PDB entry 1FWB | X-ray diffraction, 2.00 A resolution | chains B and C of the 3 polymer chains in the assembly

[Chain B]
Molecule: Urease
Organism: Klebsiella aerogenes
Notes: EC 3.5.1.5; engineered mutation(s): C(C 319)A
Reference sequence: P18315 (URE2_KLEAE); residue numbers follow UniProt; this construct covers 1-106
Sequence (106 residues; each row starts with the number of its first residue):
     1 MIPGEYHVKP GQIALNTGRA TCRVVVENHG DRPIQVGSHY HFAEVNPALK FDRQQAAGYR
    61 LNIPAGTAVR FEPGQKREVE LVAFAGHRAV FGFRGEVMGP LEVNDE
Disordered / not traced: 102-106
UniProt features mapped onto this chain:
  - mutagenesis: His-39 (H39A: Reduces activity by 20% and reduces thermal stability above 50 degrees Celsius), His-41 (H41A: Reduces activity by 30% and reduces thermal stability above 50 degrees Celsius)

[Chain C]
Molecule: Urease
Organism: Klebsiella aerogenes
Notes: EC 3.5.1.5
Reference sequence: P18314 (URE1_KLEAE); numbering as in UniProt (aligned over 1-567)
Sequence (567 residues; numbered 1 to 567; the number before each row is that of its first residue):
     1 MSNISRQAYA DMFGPTVGDK VRLADTELWI EVEDDLTTYG EEVKFGGGKV IRDGMGQGQM
    61 LAADCVDLVL TNALIVDHWG IVKADIGVKD GRIFAIGKAG NPDIQPNVTI PIGAATEVIA
   121 AEGKIVTAGG IDTHIHWICP QQAEEALVSG VTTMVGGGTG PAAGTHATTC TPGPWYISRM
   181 LQAADSLPVN IGLLGKGNVS QPDALREQVA AGVIGLKIHE DWGATPAAID CALTVADEMD
   241 IQVALHSDTL NESGFVEDTL AAIGGRTIHT FHTEGAGGGH APDIITACAH PNILPSSTNP
   301 TLPYTLNTID EHLDMLMVAH HLDPDIAEDV AFAESRIRRE TIAAEDVLHD LGAFSLTSSD
   361 SQAMGRVGEV ILRTWQVAHR MKVQRGALAE ETGDNDNFRV KRYIAKYTIN PALTHGIAHE
   421 VGSIEVGKLA DLVVWSPAFF GVKPATVIKG GMIAIAPMGD INASIPTPQP VHYRPMFGAL
   481 GSARHHCRLT FLSQAAAANG VAERLNLRSA IAVVKGCRTV QKADMVHNSL QPNITVDAQT
   541 YEVRVDGELI TSEPADVLPM AQRYFLF
Disordered / not traced: 1
Modified residues: Lys-217 (lysine nz-carboxylic acid; KCX)
Sequence notes: modified residue (217); engineered mutation Ala-319 (Cys in P18314)
Metal / ion sites: Ni2+ site 1: His-134, His-136, Lys-217, Asp-360; Ni2+ site 2: Lys-217, His-246, His-272
UniProt features mapped onto this chain:
  - active site: His-320 (Proton donor)
  - binding site (Ni(2+)): His-134, His-136, Lys-217, His-246, His-272, Asp-360
  - binding site (substrate): His-219
  - modified residue: Lys-217 (N6-carboxylysine)
  - mutagenesis: His-134 (H134A: Abrogates activity and reduces binding to nickel ions), His-136 (H136A: Abrogates activity and reduces binding to nickel ions), Lys-217 (K217A/C/E: Reduces activity 8000-fold and abrogates binding to nickel ions), His-219 (H219A: Reduces activity 500-fold and increases KM 1000-fold. Resistant to inactivation by diethylpyrocarbonate and iodoacetamide; H219N/Q: Increases KM 100-fold; optimum pH is 6), Asp-221 (D221A: Reduces activity 1000-fold and increases KM 10-fold; D221N: Reduces activity 50-fold), His-246 (H246A: Abrogates activity and reduces binding to nickel ions), His-312 (H312A: Enhances thermal stability above 50 degrees Celsius), His-320 (H320A: Reduces activity 100000-fold, but increases KM only 3-fold; optimum pH is 6.75. Resistant to inactivation by diethylpyrocarbonate and iodoacetamide ...), Arg-336 (R336Q: Reduces activity 10000-fold, but has no effect on KM)

[Interface between chain B and chain C]
Pairs across the interface (84; chain B residue first):
  Met-1(B) / Arg-22(C)
  Met-1(B) / Asp-25(C)
  Met-1(B) / Arg-563(C)
  Ile-2(B) / Arg-22(C)
  Pro-3(B) / Ala-24(C)
  Pro-3(B) / Asp-25(C)
  Pro-3(B) / Ala-438(C)
  Pro-3(B) / Arg-563(C)
  Pro-3(B) / Tyr-564(C)
  Gly-4(B) / Val-21(C)
  Gly-4(B) / Arg-22(C)
  Gly-4(B) / Ala-24(C)  hydrogen bond (backbone-backbone)
  Gly-4(B) / Pro-437(C)
  Gly-4(B) / Ala-438(C)
  Glu-5(B) / Val-21(C)
  Glu-5(B) / Arg-22(C)  salt bridge
  Glu-5(B) / Trp-29(C)
  Tyr-6(B) / Pro-15(C)
  Tyr-6(B) / Lys-20(C)
  Tyr-6(B) / Val-21(C)  hydrophobic
  Tyr-6(B) / Gly-123(C)
  His-7(B) / Asp-19(C)
  His-7(B) / Lys-20(C)  hydrogen bond (backbone-backbone)
  His-7(B) / Trp-29(C)
  Val-8(B) / Arg-6(C)
  Val-8(B) / Gln-7(C)
  Val-8(B) / Ala-10(C)  hydrophobic
  Val-8(B) / Asp-19(C)
  Lys-9(B) / Arg-6(C)
  Lys-9(B) / Val-17(C)
  Lys-9(B) / Asp-19(C)  hydrogen bond (backbone-side chain)
  Gly-11(B) / Ser-5(C)
  Gly-11(B) / Arg-6(C)  hydrogen bond (backbone-backbone)
  Gln-12(B) / Asn-3(C)  hydrogen bond
  Gln-12(B) / Ile-4(C)
  Ile-13(B) / Asn-3(C)
  Ile-13(B) / Ile-4(C)  hydrogen bond (backbone-backbone)
  Ile-13(B) / Arg-6(C)
  Ile-13(B) / Tyr-39(C)  hydrophobic
  Ala-14(B) / Ser-2(C)
  Ala-14(B) / Tyr-39(C)
  Leu-15(B) / Ser-2(C)  hydrogen bond (backbone-backbone)
  Leu-15(B) / Ile-4(C)  hydrophobic
  Leu-15(B) / Tyr-39(C)
  Leu-15(B) / Gly-40(C)
  Asn-16(B) / Tyr-39(C)  hydrogen bond (backbone-backbone)
  Asn-16(B) / Gly-40(C)
  Asn-16(B) / Glu-41(C)
  Arg-19(B) / Glu-41(C)  salt bridge
  Gly-37(B) / Arg-52(C)
  Ser-38(B) / Val-50(C)
  His-39(B) / Gly-40(C)
  His-39(B) / Glu-41(C)  salt bridge
  His-39(B) / Val-50(C)
  His-39(B) / Met-55(C)
  His-39(B) / Gln-105(C)
  Tyr-40(B) / Met-55(C)  hydrophobic
  Arg-60(B) / Gly-40(C)
  Arg-60(B) / Glu-41(C)  salt bridge
  Asn-62(B) / Ser-2(C)  hydrogen bond (side chain-backbone)
  Pro-64(B) / Ser-2(C)
  Ala-65(B) / Phe-13(C)
  Ala-65(B) / Gly-40(C)
  Ala-65(B) / Glu-42(C)
  Ala-65(B) / Val-50(C)  hydrophobic
  Gly-66(B) / Lys-49(C)  hydrogen bond (backbone-side chain)
  Gly-66(B) / Val-50(C)
  Phe-84(B) / Ile-104(C)  hydrophobic
  Ala-85(B) / Asp-103(C)
  Ala-85(B) / Ile-104(C)  hydrogen bond (backbone-backbone)
  Ala-85(B) / Pro-106(C)
  Gly-86(B) / Pro-102(C)
  Gly-86(B) / Gln-105(C)
  His-87(B) / Pro-102(C)  hydrogen bond (backbone-backbone)
  His-87(B) / Asp-103(C)  salt bridge
  Arg-88(B) / Asp-103(C)  hydrogen bond (backbone-backbone)
  Ala-89(B) / Asp-103(C)  hydrogen bond (backbone-backbone)
  Ala-89(B) / Ile-104(C)
  Phe-91(B) / Gly-54(C)
  Phe-91(B) / Gln-59(C)
  Phe-91(B) / Asp-103(C)
  Gly-92(B) / Asp-53(C)
  Phe-93(B) / Gly-54(C)
  Phe-93(B) / Met-55(C)  hydrophobic
Also at the interface, not in a pair above, chain B (37 interface residues in all): Pro-10, Ile-63, Thr-67
Also at the interface, not in a pair above, chain C (44 interface residues in all): Tyr-9, Met-12, Gly-14, Thr-16, Gly-18, Gly-48

[Overview]
The interface between chain B and chain C involves 37 residues on one side and 44 on the other, with 14
hydrogen bonds and 5 salt bridges. Polar contacts include Glu-5(B)/Arg-22(C), Arg-19(B)/Glu-41(C) and
His-39(B)/Glu-41(C).
Chain B is Urease and chain C is Urease, both from Klebsiella aerogenes; the structure, Klebsiella aerogenes
urease, C319A variant at ph 6.5, was determined by X-ray diffraction together with 1FWA, 1FWC, 1FWD, 1FWE,
1FWF, 1FWG, 1FWH and 1FWJ from the same study.
